Entry 5BTF (X-ray diffraction, 2.61 A resolution); this record covers chains D and E of the 8 polymer chains in the assembly.

[Chain D]
Molecule: DNA gyrase subunit B
Organism: Mycobacterium tuberculosis (strain ATCC 25618 / H37Rv)
Notes: EC 5.99.1.3; fragment: GyrB 426-675 with N-terminal SNA tag
UniProtKB: P9WG45 (GYRB_MYCTU); residue numbers follow UniProt; this construct covers 426-675
Amino-acid sequence (253 residues; each row starts with the number of its first residue):
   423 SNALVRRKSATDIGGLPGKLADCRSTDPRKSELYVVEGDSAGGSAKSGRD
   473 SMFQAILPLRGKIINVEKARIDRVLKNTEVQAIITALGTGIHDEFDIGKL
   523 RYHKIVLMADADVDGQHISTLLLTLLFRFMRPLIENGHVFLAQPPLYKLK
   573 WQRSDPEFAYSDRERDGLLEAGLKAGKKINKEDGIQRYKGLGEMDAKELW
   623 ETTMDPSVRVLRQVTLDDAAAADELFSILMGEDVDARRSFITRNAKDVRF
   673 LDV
Unresolved in the structure: 423, 432-436
Sequence notes: expression tag (423-425)
Ion coordination: Mg2+: Asp532, Asp534
Residues lining bound ligands: Gatifloxacin (GFN; 1-cyclopropyl-6-fluoro-8-methoxy-7-[(3S)-3-methylpiperazin-1-yl]-4-oxo-1,4-dihydroquinoline-3-carboxylic acid): Arg482, Gly483, Thr500, Glu501
Curated features (UniProtKB/Swiss-Prot):
  - binding site (Mg(2+)): Glu459, Asp532, Asp534
  - site (Interaction with DNA): Lys484, Asn487
  - mutagenesis: Asp472 (D472H: No supercoiling activity), Arg482 (R482K: Increased susceptibility to fluoroquinolones, half supercoiling activity, no fluoroquinolone-induced DNA cleavage (makes sequence more like E.coli)), Asn499 (N499D: 17-fold increased resistance to fluoroquinolones, slightly increased DNA cleavage in absence of drugs), Asp577 (D577A: 37% supercoiling, 54% decatenation, 126% DNA cleavage in presence of norfloxacin; D577R: <2% supercoiling, 4% decatenation), Glu620 to Asp627 (<3% supercoiling, 18% decatenation, 75% DNA cleavage in presence of norfloxacin), Glu620 (E620A: 15% supercoiling, 19% decatenation, 143% DNA cleavage in presence of norfloxacin; E620R: 10% supercoiling, 7% decatenation), Glu623 (E623A: 18% supercoiling, 11% decatenation, 131% DNA cleavage in presence of norfloxacin; E623R: <2% supercoiling, 2% decatenation), Asp627 (D627A: 13% supercoiling, 10% decatenation, 42% DNA cleavage in presence of norfloxacin; D627R: <2% supercoiling, 3% decatenation)

[Chain E]
Molecule: DNA substrate 24-mer GGTCATGAATGACTATGCACGTAA
Organism: synthetic construct
Sequence (24 nucleotides; each row starts with the number of its first residue):
     1 GGTCATGAATGACTATGCACGTAA
Unresolved in the structure: 1-2, 24

[How chain D and chain E interact]
Contacting residue pairs (17; chain D residue first):
  Lys484(D) with DT16(E), sugar contact; DG17(E), sugar contact
  Ile485(D) with DG17(E), sugar contact
  Ile486(D) with DT16(E), phosphate contact; DG17(E), phosphate contact
  Asn487(D) with DG17(E), hydrogen bond to the phosphate; DC18(E), hydrogen bond to the phosphate
  Lys490(D) with DC18(E), salt bridge to the phosphate; DA19(E), salt bridge to the phosphate
  Arg495(D) with DT16(E), salt bridge to the phosphate
  Asn499(D) with DA15(E), phosphate contact; DT16(E), hydrogen bond to the phosphate
  His539(D) with DG17(E), hydrogen bond to the phosphate; DC18(E), salt bridge to the phosphate
  Val656(D) with DA19(E), sugar contact; DC20(E), phosphate contact
  Arg659(D) with DA19(E), salt bridge to the phosphate
Interface residues without a listed pair, chain D (13 interface residues in all): Leu543, Met652, Arg660

[In short]
13 residues of chain D and 6 residues of chain E are in contact; the contacts include 4 hydrogen bonds and 5
salt bridges. Among the polar pairs are Asn487(D)-DG17(E), Asn487(D)-DC18(E) and Asn499(D)-DT16(E). Ligands of
chain D: Gatifloxacin.
Here chain D is DNA gyrase subunit B (Mycobacterium tuberculosis (strain ATCC 25618 / H37Rv)) and chain E is
DNA substrate 24-mer GGTCATGAATGACTATGCACGTAA (synthetic construct). Entry 5BTF (Crystal structure of a
topoisomerase II complex) was determined by X-ray diffraction, deposited together with 5BS8, 5BTA, 5BTC, 5BTD,
5BTG, 5BTI, 5BTL and 5BTN.
